5CNQ - chains A and R of the 3 polymer chains in the assembly; structure by X-ray diffraction, 2.60 A resolution.

[Chain A]
Molecule: Nuclease-like protein
From: Chaetomium thermophilum
Notes: fragment: catalytic domain
UniProt: G0RYN2 (G0RYN2_CHATD); residue numbers follow UniProt; this construct covers 2-465
Sequence (464 residues; each row starts with the number of its first residue):
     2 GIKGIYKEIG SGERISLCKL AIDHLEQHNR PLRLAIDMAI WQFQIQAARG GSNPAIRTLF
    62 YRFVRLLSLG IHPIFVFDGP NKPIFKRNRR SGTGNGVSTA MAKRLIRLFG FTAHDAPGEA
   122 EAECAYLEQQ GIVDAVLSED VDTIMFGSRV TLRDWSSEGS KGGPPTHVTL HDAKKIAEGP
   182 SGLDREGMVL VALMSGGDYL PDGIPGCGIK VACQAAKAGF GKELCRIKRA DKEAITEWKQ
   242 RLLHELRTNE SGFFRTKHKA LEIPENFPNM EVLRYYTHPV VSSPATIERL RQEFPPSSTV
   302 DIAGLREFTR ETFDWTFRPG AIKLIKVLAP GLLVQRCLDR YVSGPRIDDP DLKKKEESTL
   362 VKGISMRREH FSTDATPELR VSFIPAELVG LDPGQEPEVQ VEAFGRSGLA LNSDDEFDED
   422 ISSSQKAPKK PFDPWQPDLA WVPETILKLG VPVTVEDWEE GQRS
Disordered / not traced: 85-96, 160-162, 199-203, 227-234, 343-356, 401-430
Modified residues: Mse39, Mse102, Mse146, Mse189, Mse195, Mse271, Mse367 (selenomethionine; parent Met)
Metal / ion sites: Mn2+ site 1 near Glu122 (its only coordinating residue here); Mn2+ site 2: Asp141, Asp143
From the paper describing this entry:
  - binding site for R (chain R): Phe44
  - Mn2+ coordination: Glu122, Asp141, Asp143
  - catalytic residues: Asp38, Asp79, Glu120, Glu122, Asp141, Asp143
  - mutagenesis - D38A, D79A, E120A, E122A, D141A, D143A: decreased catalytic activity

[Chain R]
Molecule: R
Notes: fragment: R-stem
Sequence (16 nucleotides; numbered 0 to 15; the number before each row is that of its first residue; numbering starts at 0):
     0 TACCCACCAC CGCTCA

[Interface between chain A and chain R]
Contacting residue pairs (13):
  Lys4(A) - DG11(R)  base contact
  Phe44(A) - DA15(R)  sugar contact
  Gln45(A) - DA15(R)  phosphate contact
  Gly207(A) - DA8(R)  sugar contact
  Gly207(A) - DC9(R)  hydrogen bond to the phosphate
  Cys208(A) - DC9(R)  phosphate contact
  Gly209(A) - DA8(R)  phosphate contact
  Gly209(A) - DC9(R)  phosphate contact
  Ile210(A) - DA8(R)  hydrogen bond to the phosphate
  Lys211(A) - DC7(R)  phosphate contact
  Lys211(A) - DA8(R)  hydrogen bond to the phosphate
  Val212(A) - DA8(R)  hydrogen bond to the phosphate
  Arg256(A) - DC7(R)  phosphate contact
Also at the interface, not in a pair above, chain A (11 interface residues in all): Pro206
Also at the interface, not in a pair above, chain R (6 interface residues in all): DC6

[Summary]
The interface between chain A and chain R involves 11 residues on one side and 6 on the other, with 4 hydrogen
bonds. Among the polar pairs are Gly207(A)-DC9(R), Ile210(A)-DA8(R) and Lys211(A)-DA8(R). The paper reports
catalytic residues Asp38(A), Asp79(A) and Glu120(A) among others; D38A, D79A and E120A of chain A, among
others, reduce catalytic activity; 6 substitutions were tested in all.
Chain A is Nuclease-like protein (Chaetomium thermophilum) and chain R is R; the structure, Crystal structure
of the Holliday junction-resolving enzyme GEN1 (WT) in complex with product DNA, Mg2+ and ..., was determined
by X-ray diffraction (same publication as 5CO8).
